PDB entry 4ZCI | X-ray diffraction, 2.63 A resolution | chain A

[Chain A]
Molecule: GTP-binding protein TypA/BipA
Source organism: Escherichia coli (strain K12)
Reference sequence: P32132 (TYPA_ECOLI); residues 1-601 here = UniProt positions 1-601
Sequence (635 residues; numbered -33 to 601; the number before each row is that of its first residue; numbers below 1 keep their minus sign (Met-33 is residue -33)):
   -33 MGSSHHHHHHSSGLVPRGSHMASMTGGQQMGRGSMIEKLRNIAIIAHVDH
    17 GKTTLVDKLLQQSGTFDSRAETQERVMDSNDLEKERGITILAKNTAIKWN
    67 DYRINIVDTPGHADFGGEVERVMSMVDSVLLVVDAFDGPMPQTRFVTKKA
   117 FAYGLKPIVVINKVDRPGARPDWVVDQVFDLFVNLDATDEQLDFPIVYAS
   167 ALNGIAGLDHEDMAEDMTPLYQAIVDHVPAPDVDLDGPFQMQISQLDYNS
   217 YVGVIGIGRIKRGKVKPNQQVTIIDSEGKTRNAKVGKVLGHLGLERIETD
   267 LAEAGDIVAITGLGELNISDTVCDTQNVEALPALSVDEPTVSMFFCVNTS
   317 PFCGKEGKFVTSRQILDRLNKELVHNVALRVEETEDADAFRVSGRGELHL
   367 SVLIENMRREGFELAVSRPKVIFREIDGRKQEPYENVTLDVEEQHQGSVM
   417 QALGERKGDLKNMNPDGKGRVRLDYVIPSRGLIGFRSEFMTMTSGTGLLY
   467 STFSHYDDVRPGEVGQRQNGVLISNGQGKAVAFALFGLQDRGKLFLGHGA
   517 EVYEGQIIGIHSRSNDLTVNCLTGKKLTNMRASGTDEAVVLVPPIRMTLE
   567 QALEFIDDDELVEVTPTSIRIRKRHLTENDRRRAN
Disordered / not traced: -33 to 0, 32-55, 540-555
Construct notes: initiating methionine (-33); expression tag (-32 to 0)
Small-molecule neighbours:
  - cobalt hexammine(III) (NCO), molecule 1: Leu158, Asp159, Phe160
  - cobalt hexammine(III) (NCO), molecule 2: Gln482, Arg483, Gln484, Asn485, Ser530, Asp573
What the authors report for this chain:
  - conformationally variable residues (order/disorder transition): Gly540 to Val555

[Overview]
Ligands of chain A: cobalt hexammine(III). The paper reports conformational variability at Gly540.
Chain A is GTP-binding protein TypA/BipA (Escherichia coli (strain K12)); the structure, Crystal Structure of
Escherichia coli GTPase BipA/TypA, was determined by X-ray diffraction, deposited together with 4ZCK, 4ZCL and
4ZCM.
